PDB entry 9FAP | electron microscopy, 2.80 A resolution | chains A and B of the 8 polymer chains in the assembly

Chain A:
Protein: Gamma-aminobutyric acid receptor subunit alpha-1
Organism: Homo sapiens
Reference sequence: P14867 (GBRA1_HUMAN); residues 12-416 here correspond to UniProt positions 39-443 (UniProt number = residue number + 27)
Chain sequence (405 residues; numbered 12 to 416; the number before each row is that of its first residue):
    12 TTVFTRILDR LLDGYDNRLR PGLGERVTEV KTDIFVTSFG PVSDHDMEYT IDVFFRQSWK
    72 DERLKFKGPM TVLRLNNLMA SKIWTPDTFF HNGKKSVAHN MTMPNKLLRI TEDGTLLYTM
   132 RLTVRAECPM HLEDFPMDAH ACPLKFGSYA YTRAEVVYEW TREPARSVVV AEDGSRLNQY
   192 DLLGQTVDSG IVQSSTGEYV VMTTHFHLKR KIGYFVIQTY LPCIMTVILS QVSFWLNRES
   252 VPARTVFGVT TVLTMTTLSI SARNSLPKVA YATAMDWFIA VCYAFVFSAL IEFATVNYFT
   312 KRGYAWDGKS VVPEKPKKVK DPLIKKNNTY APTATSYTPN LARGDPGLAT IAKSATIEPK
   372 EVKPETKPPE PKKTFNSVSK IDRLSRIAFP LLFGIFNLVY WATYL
Disordered / not traced: 324-383
Disulfide bonds: Cys139-Cys153
Covalent attachments: glycan linked to Asn111
Residues lining bound ligands:
  - phosphatidylglycerol (PGW; (1R)-2-{[(S)-{[(2S)-2,3-dihydroxypropyl]oxy}(hydroxy)phosphoryl]oxy}-1-[(hexadecanoyloxy)methyl]ethyl (9Z)-octadec-9-enoate): Lys222, Ile223, Gly224, Val227, Ile228, Leu232, Ile235, Ile239, Gln242, Pro401, Phe404, Gly405, Asn408, Trp412, Leu416
  - PIO ([(2R)-2-octanoyloxy-3-[oxidanyl-[(1R,2R,3S,4R,5R,6S)-2,3,6-tris(oxidanyl)-4,5-diphosphonooxy-cyclohexyl]oxy-phosphoryl]oxy-propyl] octanoate): Arg249, Thr306, Phe310, Lys312, Arg313, Phe386, Asn387, Ser388, Ser390, Lys391, Ile392, Leu395, Ser396, Ala399, Phe400
UniProt features mapped onto this chain:
  - binding site (4-aminobutanoate): Arg67, Thr130
  - binding site (3alpha-hydroxy-5alpha-pregnan-11,20-dione): Trp246
  - glycosylation: Asn111 (N-linked (GlcNAc...) asparagine)

Chain B:
Protein: Gamma-aminobutyric acid receptor subunit beta-3
Organism: Homo sapiens
Reference sequence: P28472 (GBRB3_HUMAN); residues 9-447 here correspond to UniProt positions 34-472 (UniProt number = residue number + 25)
Chain sequence (439 residues; numbered 9 to 447; the number before each row is that of its first residue):
     9 MSFVKETVDK LLKGYDIRLR PDFGGPPVCV GMNIDIASID MVSEVNMDYT LTMYFQQYWR
    69 DKRLAYSGIP LNLTLDNRVA DQLWVPDTYF LNDKKSFVHG VTVKNRMIRL HPDGTVLYGL
   129 RITTTAACMM DLRRYPLDEQ NCTLEIESYG YTTDDIEFYW RGGDKAVTGV ERIELPQFSI
   189 VEHRLVSRNV VFATGAYPRL SLSFRLKRNI GYFILQTYMP SILITILSWV SFWINYDASA
   249 ARVALGITTV LTMTTINTHL RETLPKIPYV KAIDMYLMGC FVFVFLALLE YAFVNYIFFG
   309 RGPQRQKKLA EKTAKAKNDR SKSESNRVDA HGNILLTSLE VHNEMNEVSG GIGDTRNSAI
   369 SFDNSGIQYR KQSMPREGHG RFLGDRSLPH KKTHLRRRSS QLKIKIPDLT DVNAIDRWSR
   429 IVFPFTFSLF NLVYWLYYV
Disordered / not traced: 315-418
Disulfide bonds: Cys136-Cys150
Covalent attachments: N-acetylglucosamine (NAG) linked to Asn80; glycan linked to Asn149
Residues lining bound ligands:
  - phosphatidylglycerol (PGW; (1R)-2-{[(S)-{[(2S)-2,3-dihydroxypropyl]oxy}(hydroxy)phosphoryl]oxy}-1-[(hexadecanoyloxy)methyl]ethyl (9Z)-octadec-9-enoate): Asn217, Ile218, Gly219, Ile222, Leu223, Met227, Pro228, Leu231
  - 1,2-dilauroyl-sn-glycero-3-phosphate (PX2): Lys215, Ile218, Ile222, Met227, Ile230, Trp443, Val447
UniProt features mapped onto this chain:
  - binding site (benzamidine): Asp95 to Tyr97, Glu155 to Tyr157, Phe200
  - binding site (4-aminobutanoate): Tyr97, Glu155, Tyr157, Thr202
  - binding site (histamine): Tyr97, Ser156, Tyr157, Thr202
  - glycosylation (N-linked (GlcNAc...) asparagine): Asn80, Asn149

Interface between chain A and chain B:
Pairs across the interface (97; chain A residue first):
  Phe15(A) with Phe31(B), hydrophobic
  Thr16(A) with Asp24(B); Leu27(B)
  Leu19(A) with Arg26(B)
  Asp20(A) with Arg26(B), salt bridge
  Asp63(A) with Asp101(B)
  Phe65(A) with Tyr97(B); Leu99(B), hydrophobic; Tyr157(B), hydrophobic
  Arg85(A) with Gly158(B), hydrogen bond (side chain-backbone); Tyr159(B), hydrogen bond
  Asn87(A) with Arg26(B)
  Met90(A) with Arg26(B)
  His110(A) with Asp101(B); Lys102(B)
  Met112(A) with Thr96(B); Tyr97(B); Phe98(B), hydrophobic; Ser104(B), hydrogen bond; Val106(B), hydrophobic; Ile130(B), hydrophobic
  Thr113(A) with Pro94(B); Thr96(B)
  Met114(A) with Val93(B), hydrophobic; Pro94(B); Asp95(B); Thr96(B)
  Asn116(A) with Tyr97(B); Tyr157(B), hydrogen bond (backbone-side chain)
  Lys117(A) with Tyr157(B)
  Leu118(A) with Tyr157(B), hydrophobic; Gly158(B)
  Thr130(A) with Tyr157(B), hydrogen bond (backbone-side chain)
  Met131(A) with Tyr157(B), hydrogen bond (backbone-side chain)
  Arg132(A) with Tyr97(B); Phe98(B), hydrogen bond (side chain-backbone); Leu99(B); Asp101(B); Tyr157(B), hydrogen bond (backbone-side chain)
  Arg187(A) with Ala135(B); Met137(B)
  Asn189(A) with Glu52(B); Val53(B), hydrogen bond (side chain-backbone); Met55(B); Tyr277(B)
  Gln190(A) with Pro276(B)
  Gly224(A) with Val278(B)
  Tyr225(A) with Arg269(B); Ile275(B); Pro276(B); Tyr277(B); Lys279(B)
  Ile228(A) with Asp282(B)
  Gln229(A) with Asn265(B); Arg269(B); Asp282(B), hydrogen bond
  Thr230(A) with Arg269(B), hydrogen bond
  Leu232(A) with Met286(B), hydrophobic
  Met236(A) with Met286(B), hydrophobic; Phe289(B), hydrophobic; Phe293(B)
  Ile239(A) with Phe293(B), hydrophobic
  Leu240(A) with Val258(B), hydrophobic; Phe293(B), hydrophobic; Leu296(B), hydrophobic
  Val243(A) with Leu297(B), hydrophobic; Ala300(B), hydrophobic
  Trp246(A) with Tyr304(B)
  Leu247(A) with Ala300(B), hydrophobic; Asn303(B)
  Asn248(A) with Asn303(B), hydrogen bond (backbone-side chain); Phe307(B)
  Ser251(A) with Ser247(B), hydrogen bond
  Ala254(A) with Ser247(B); Ala248(B); Val251(B)
  Phe258(A) with Val251(B), hydrophobic; Ile255(B), hydrophobic; Leu296(B), hydrophobic
  Thr261(A) with Ile255(B); Leu259(B)
  Thr262(A) with Ile255(B)
  Leu264(A) with Leu259(B), hydrophobic
  Thr265(A) with Leu259(B); Thr262(B)
  Thr268(A) with Thr262(B)
  Leu269(A) with Thr262(B)
  Ser272(A) with Thr266(B); Arg269(B); Glu270(B)
  Asn275(A) with Glu270(B), hydrogen bond
  Ser276(A) with Arg269(B), hydrogen bond
  Ala316(A) with Phe307(B), hydrophobic
  Trp317(A) with Phe306(B); Gly310(B); Pro311(B)
  Arg397(A) with Tyr304(B)
Other interface residues (no listed pair), chain A (64 interface residues in all): Thr12, Pro52, Arg120, Thr134, Ser186, Leu188, Lys222, Pro253, Val257, Ala273, Gly319, Ser321, Val322, Val323
Other interface residues (no listed pair), chain B (62 interface residues in all): Gln65, Phe105, Leu128, Thr202, Tyr205, Ala252, Met283, Val290, Gln314

Summary:
Chain A and chain B form an interface of 64 and 62 residues respectively; the contacts include 15 hydrogen
bonds and 1 salt bridge. Among the polar pairs are Asp20(A)-Arg26(B), Arg85(A)-Gly158(B) and
Arg85(A)-Tyr159(B). Ligands of chain A: compound PIO and phosphatidylglycerol.
Here chain A is Gamma-aminobutyric acid receptor subunit alpha-1 and chain B is Gamma-aminobutyric acid
receptor subunit beta-3, both from Homo sapiens. Entry 9FAP (CryoEM structure of human full-length
alpha1beta3gamma2 GABA(A)R in complex with GARLH4, the TMD of Neuroligin2 and ...) was determined by electron
microscopy.
